Entry 9B8K (electron microscopy, 2.96 A resolution); this record covers chain A.

== Chain A ==
Protein: Dysferlin
From: Homo sapiens
UniProt: O75923 (DYSF_HUMAN); numbering as in UniProt (aligned over 1-2080)
Amino-acid sequence (2080 residues; each row starts with the number of its first residue):
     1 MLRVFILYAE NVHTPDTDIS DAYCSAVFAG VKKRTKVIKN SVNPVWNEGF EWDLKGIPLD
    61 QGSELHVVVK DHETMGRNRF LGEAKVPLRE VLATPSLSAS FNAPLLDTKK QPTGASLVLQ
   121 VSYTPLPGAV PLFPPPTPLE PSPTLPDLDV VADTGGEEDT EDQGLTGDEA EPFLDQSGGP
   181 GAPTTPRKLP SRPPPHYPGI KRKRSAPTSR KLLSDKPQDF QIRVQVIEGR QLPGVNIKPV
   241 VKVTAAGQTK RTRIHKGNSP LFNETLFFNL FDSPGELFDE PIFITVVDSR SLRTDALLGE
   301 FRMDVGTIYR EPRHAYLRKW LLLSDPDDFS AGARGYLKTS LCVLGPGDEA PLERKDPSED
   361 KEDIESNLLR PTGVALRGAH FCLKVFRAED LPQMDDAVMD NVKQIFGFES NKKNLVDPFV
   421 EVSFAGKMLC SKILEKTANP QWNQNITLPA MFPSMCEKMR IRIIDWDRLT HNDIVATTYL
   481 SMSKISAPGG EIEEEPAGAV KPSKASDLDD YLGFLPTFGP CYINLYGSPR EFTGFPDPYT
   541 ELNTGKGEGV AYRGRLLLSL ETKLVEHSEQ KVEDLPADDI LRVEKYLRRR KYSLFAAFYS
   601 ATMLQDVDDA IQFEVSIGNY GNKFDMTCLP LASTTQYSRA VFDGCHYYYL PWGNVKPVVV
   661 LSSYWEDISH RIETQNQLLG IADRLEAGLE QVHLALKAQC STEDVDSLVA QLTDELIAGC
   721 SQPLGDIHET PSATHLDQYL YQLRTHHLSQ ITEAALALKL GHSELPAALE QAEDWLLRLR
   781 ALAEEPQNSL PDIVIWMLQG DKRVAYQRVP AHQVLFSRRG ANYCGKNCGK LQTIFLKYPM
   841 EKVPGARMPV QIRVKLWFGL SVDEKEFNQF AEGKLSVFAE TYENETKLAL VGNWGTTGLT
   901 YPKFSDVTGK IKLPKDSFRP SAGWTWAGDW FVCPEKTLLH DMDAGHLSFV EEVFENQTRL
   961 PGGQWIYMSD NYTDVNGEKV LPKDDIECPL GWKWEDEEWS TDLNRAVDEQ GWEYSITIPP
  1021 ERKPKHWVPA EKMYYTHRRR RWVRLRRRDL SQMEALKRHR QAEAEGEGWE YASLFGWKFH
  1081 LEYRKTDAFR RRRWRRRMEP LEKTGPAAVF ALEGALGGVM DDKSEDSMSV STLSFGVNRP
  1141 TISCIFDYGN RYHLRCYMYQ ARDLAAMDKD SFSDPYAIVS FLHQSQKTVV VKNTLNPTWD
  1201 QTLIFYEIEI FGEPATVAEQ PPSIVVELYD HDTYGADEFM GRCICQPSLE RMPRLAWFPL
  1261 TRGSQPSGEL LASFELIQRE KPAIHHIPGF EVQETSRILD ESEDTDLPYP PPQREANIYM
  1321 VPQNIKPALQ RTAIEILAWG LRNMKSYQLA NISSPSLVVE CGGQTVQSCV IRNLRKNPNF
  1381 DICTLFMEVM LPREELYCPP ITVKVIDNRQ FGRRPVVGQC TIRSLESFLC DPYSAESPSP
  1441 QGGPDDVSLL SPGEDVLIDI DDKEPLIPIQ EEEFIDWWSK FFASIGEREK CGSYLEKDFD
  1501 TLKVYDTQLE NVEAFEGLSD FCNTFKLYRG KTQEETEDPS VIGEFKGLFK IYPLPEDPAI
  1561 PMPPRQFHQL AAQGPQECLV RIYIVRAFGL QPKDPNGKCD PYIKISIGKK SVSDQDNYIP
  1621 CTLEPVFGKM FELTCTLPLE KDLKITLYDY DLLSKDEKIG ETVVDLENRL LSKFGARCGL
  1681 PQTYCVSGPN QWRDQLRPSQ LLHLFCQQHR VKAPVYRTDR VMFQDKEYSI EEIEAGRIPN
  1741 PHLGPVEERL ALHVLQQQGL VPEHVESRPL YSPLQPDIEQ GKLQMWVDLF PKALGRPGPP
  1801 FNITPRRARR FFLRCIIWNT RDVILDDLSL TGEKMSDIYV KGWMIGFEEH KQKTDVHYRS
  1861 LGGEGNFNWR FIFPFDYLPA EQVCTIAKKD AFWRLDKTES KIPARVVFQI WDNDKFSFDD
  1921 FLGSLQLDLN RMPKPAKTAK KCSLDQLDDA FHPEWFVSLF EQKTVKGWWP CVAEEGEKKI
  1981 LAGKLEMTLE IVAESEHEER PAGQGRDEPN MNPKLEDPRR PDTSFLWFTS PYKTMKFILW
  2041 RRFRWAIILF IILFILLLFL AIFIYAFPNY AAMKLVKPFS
Not modelled in the structure: 1-213, 1438-1467, 2005-2080
UniProt features mapped onto this chain:
  - binding site (Ca(2+)): Asp18, Ile19, Asp21, Asn40, Asp1168, Asp1174, Asp1230, Asp1232, Asp1594, Asp1600, Asp1649, Asp1651, Asp1914, Ser1917, Asp1920
  - modified residue: Thr166 (Phosphothreonine)
  - natural variant: Trp52 (W52R: In LGMDR2), Val67 (V67D: In MMD1 and LGMDR2), Gly155 (G155R: In LGMDR2), Gly234 (G234E: In LGMDR2), Arg253 (R253W: Found in patients with isolated hyperCKemia), Leu266 (L266P: In pseudometabolic myopathy), Ile284 (I284T: In LGMDR2), Gly299 (G299E: In MMD1; G299R: In LGMDR2 and proximodistal myopathy; G299W: In MMD1), Ser340 (S340R: In proximodistal myopathy), Phe386 to Asp390 (sequence variant, change not given here; In MMD1), Glu389 (E389Q: In MMD1), Gly426 (G426R: In MMD1; G426V: In MMD1), 44 further natural variant entries in UniProt
  - mutagenesis: Asp16 (D16A: Fails to bind calcium), Asp21 (D21A: Fails to bind calcium), Asp71 (D71A: Fails to bind calcium), Arg79 (R79D: Moderately increased calcium affinity), Phe80 (F80A: Reduced calcium affinity)
From the paper describing this entry:
  - contacts within the chain: Lys338-Asp360, Arg959-Trp965, Trp999-Trp1042, Trp999-Arg1044, Lys983-Trp999, Arg1040-Trp1042, Lys983-Trp1042, Arg1092-Trp1094
  - disease-associated variants - R959W, W999C: decreased stability
  - disease-associated variants - L344P: decreased stability (citing earlier work)
  - mutagenesis - R959W, W999C: decreased stability
  - disease-associated variants - R959W, W999C: unchanged binding to Dysferlin (chain A)
  - mutagenesis - R959W, W999C: unchanged binding to homodimers
  - disease-associated variants - P731R (proposed by the authors, not directly observed)

== In short ==
UniProt lists 15 Ca2+-binding residues and 5 mutagenesis sites. From the paper: R959W, W999C and L344P reduce
stability; contacts within the chain involving Asp360, Lys338 and Arg959 among others.
Chain A is Dysferlin (Homo sapiens); the structure, Cryo-EM structure of human dysferlin monomer, was
determined by electron microscopy (same publication as 9B8L).
